Entry 4I7E (X-ray diffraction, 2.00 A resolution); this record covers chains C and D of the 4 polymer chains in the assembly.

# Chain C (and D)
Molecule: 6-phosphofructokinase
Organism: Bacillus stearothermophilus
Notes: EC 2.7.1.11; chain D of this document is another copy of the same molecule, construct and numbering; everything in this record applies to it too
Reference sequence: P00512 (K6PF_GEOSE); residues 1-319 here = UniProt positions 1-319
Chain sequence (319 residues; each row starts with the number of its first residue):
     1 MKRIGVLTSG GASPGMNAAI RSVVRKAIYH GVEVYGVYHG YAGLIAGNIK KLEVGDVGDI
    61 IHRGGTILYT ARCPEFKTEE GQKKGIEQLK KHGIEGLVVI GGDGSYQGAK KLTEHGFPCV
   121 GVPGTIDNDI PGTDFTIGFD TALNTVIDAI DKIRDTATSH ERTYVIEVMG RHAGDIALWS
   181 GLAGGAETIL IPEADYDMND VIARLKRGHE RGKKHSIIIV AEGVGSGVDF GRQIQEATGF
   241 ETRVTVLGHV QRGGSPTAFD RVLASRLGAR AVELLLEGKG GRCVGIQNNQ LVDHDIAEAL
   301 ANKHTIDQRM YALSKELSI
Construct notes: engineered mutation A12 (Asp in P00512)
Curated features (UniProtKB/Swiss-Prot):
  - active site: D127 (Proton acceptor)
  - binding site (ATP): G11, R72, C73, G102 to S105
  - binding site (ADP): R21 to R25, D59, R154, G185 to E187, R211, K213 to H215
  - binding site (Mg(2+)): D103
  - binding site (substrate): T125 to D127, R162, M169 to R171, E222, R243, H249 to R252
Ligand contacts:
  - phosphoenolpyruvate (PEP), molecule 1: R21, R25, V54, G55, V57, G58, D59
  - phosphoenolpyruvate (PEP), molecule 2: R154, G185, R211, G212, K213, K214, H215

# How chain C and chain D interact
Contacting residue pairs (95):
  R21(C) with G185(D); L317(D)
  S22(C) with L317(D)
  R25(C) with R211(D); L317(D), hydrogen bond (side chain-backbone); I319(D), hydrogen bond (side chain-backbone)
  K26(C) with E316(D), salt bridge; L317(D)
  Y29(C) with E316(D); I319(D), hydrophobic
  V54(C) with R211(D); I319(D)
  G55(C) with R211(D)
  D59(C) with R154(D), salt bridge; K214(D); H215(D), salt bridge
  I61(C) with L182(D); A183(D); G185(D)
  H62(C) with D151(D); R154(D)
  R63(C) with D155(D), salt bridge
  D134(C) with N289(D), hydrogen bond
  F135(C) with N289(D)
  D140(C) with F259(D)
  L143(C) with A258(D), hydrophobic; F259(D), hydrophobic
  N144(C) with T257(D); A258(D), hydrogen bond (side chain-backbone)
  I147(C) with A258(D); R261(D)
  D151(C) with H62(D); S255(D); R261(D), salt bridge
  R154(C) with D59(D), salt bridge; I61(D); H62(D)
  W179(C) with F259(D), hydrophobic; V262(D)
  L182(C) with I61(D); V262(D), hydrophobic
  A183(C) with I61(D); A258(D); R261(D), hydrogen bond (backbone-side chain)
  G185(C) with R21(D); I61(D)
  R211(C) with R25(D); V54(D); G55(D)
  H215(C) with D59(D), salt bridge
  T257(C) with N144(D)
  A258(C) with L143(D), hydrophobic; N144(D), hydrogen bond (backbone-side chain); I147(D); A183(D)
  F259(C) with D140(D); L143(D), hydrophobic; W179(D), hydrophobic; F259(D), hydrophobic
  R261(C) with I147(D); D151(D), salt bridge; A183(D), hydrogen bond (side chain-backbone)
  V262(C) with W179(D); L182(D), hydrophobic; A183(D), hydrophobic; M310(D), hydrophobic
  S265(C) with L317(D)
  R266(C) with D307(D), salt bridge; M310(D); L313(D)
  A269(C) with L313(D), hydrophobic
  E273(C) with R309(D), salt bridge
  N288(C) with N288(D); N289(D); Q290(D)
  N289(C) with D134(D), hydrogen bond; F135(D); N288(D)
  Q290(C) with N288(D)
  D307(C) with R266(D), salt bridge
  R309(C) with E273(D), salt bridge
  M310(C) with V262(D), hydrophobic; R266(D)
  L313(C) with S265(D); R266(D); A269(D), hydrophobic
  E316(C) with K26(D), salt bridge; Y29(D)
  L317(C) with R21(D); S22(D); R25(D), hydrogen bond (backbone-side chain); S265(D)
  I319(C) with R25(D), hydrogen bond (backbone-side chain); I28(D), hydrophobic; Y29(D)
Also at the interface, not in a pair above, chain C (52 interface residues in all): I28, F139, D155, G184, K214, S255, P256, S318
Also at the interface, not in a pair above, chain D (51 interface residues in all): R63, G184, P256, S318

# Summary
52 residues of chain C and 51 residues of chain D are in contact; the contacts include 10 hydrogen bonds and
13 salt bridges. Polar pairs include K26(C)-E316(D), D59(C)-R154(D) and D59(C)-H215(D). Bound to chain C:
phosphoenolpyruvate.
Chain C and chain D are both 6-phosphofructokinase (Bacillus stearothermophilus); the structure, Crystal
Structure of the Bacillus stearothermophilus Phosphofructokinase Mutant D12A in Complex with PEP, was
determined by X-ray diffraction, deposited together with 4I36 and 4I4I.
